PDB entry 6GMN | X-ray diffraction, 1.94 A resolution | chains B and C of the 3 polymer chains in the assembly

# Chain B
Protein: Elongin-C
Organism: Homo sapiens
UniProt: Q15369 (ELOC_HUMAN); residue numbers follow UniProt; this construct covers 17-112
Sequence (97 residues; numbered 16 to 112; the number before each row is that of its first residue):
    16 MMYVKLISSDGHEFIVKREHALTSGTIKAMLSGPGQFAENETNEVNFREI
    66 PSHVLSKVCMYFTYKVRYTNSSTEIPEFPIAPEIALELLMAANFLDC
Disordered / not traced: 16, 48-56
Differences from the reference sequence: initiating methionine (16)
Ligand contacts: F4E (methyl 4H-furo[3,2-b]pyrrole-5-carboxylate): E64, I65, P66, V69, E102, M105, A106, F109
What the authors report for this chain:
  - binding site for F4E: E64, I65, P66, E102, M105, A106, F109
  - conformationally variable residues (side-chain flip): E64

# Chain C
Protein: von Hippel-Lindau disease tumor suppressor
Organism: Homo sapiens
UniProt: P40337 (VHL_HUMAN); residue numbers follow UniProt; this construct covers 54-213
Sequence (162 residues; numbered 52 to 213; the number before each row is that of its first residue):
    52 GSMEAGRPRPVLRSVNSREPSQVIFCNRSPRVVLPVWLNFDGEPQPYPTL
   102 PPGTGRRIHSYRGHLWLFRDAGTHDGLLVNQTELFVPSLNVDGQPIFANI
   152 TLPVYTLKERCLQVVRSLVKPENYRRLDIVRSLYEDLEDHPNVQKDLERL
   202 TQERIAHQRMGD
Disordered / not traced: 52-61, 143-145, 202-213
Differences from the reference sequence: expression tag (52-53)
Modified / non-standard residues: C77 (S-(dimethylarsenic)cysteine; CAS)
Curated features (UniProtKB/Swiss-Prot):
  - region: T157 to V166 (Interaction with Elongin BC complex)
  - natural variant: L63 (L63P: In PCC), R64 (R64P: In PCC), S65 (S65A: In PCC; S65L: In VHLD; S65W: In VHLD), V66 to Q73 (deletion: In VHLD), S68 (S68W: In PCC and VHLD), E70 (E70K: In VHLD), V74 (V74G: In VHLD), I75 (deletion: In VHLD), F76 (F76I: In VHLD; F76L: In VHLD; F76S: In VHLD; deletion: In VHLD), N78 (N78H: In VHLD; N78S: In VHLD; N78T: In VHLD), R79 (R79P: In VHLD), S80 (S80I: In VHLD; S80N: In PCC and VHLD; S80R: In VHLD), 64 further natural variant entries in UniProt
  - mutagenesis: Y98 (Y98N: No interaction with HIF1A. No HIF1A degradation)

# Chain B / chain C interface
Residue-residue contacts (36; chain B residue first):
  Y76(B) - V155(C)
  Y76(B) - Y156(C)  hydrogen bond (side chain-backbone)
  Y76(B) - T157(C)
  Y76(B) - L158(C)  hydrogen bond (side chain-backbone)
  Y83(B) - V155(C)
  T84(B) - V155(C)
  S87(B) - Q132(C)
  E89(B) - R79(C)
  I90(B) - L153(C)
  I90(B) - V155(C)  hydrophobic
  P91(B) - L153(C)
  E92(B) - P81(C)
  E92(B) - R82(C)  salt bridge
  E92(B) - L153(C)
  E92(B) - R161(C)  salt bridge
  F93(B) - L158(C)  hydrophobic
  F93(B) - R161(C)  hydrogen bond (backbone-side chain)
  I95(B) - R161(C)
  I95(B) - C162(C)  hydrophobic
  I95(B) - V165(C)
  P97(B) - L169(C)  hydrophobic
  A100(B) - V165(C)  hydrophobic
  L103(B) - C162(C)  hydrophobic
  L104(B) - K159(C)
  L104(B) - C162(C)
  L104(B) - L163(C)  hydrophobic
  L104(B) - L184(C)  hydrophobic
  M105(B) - I180(C)  hydrophobic
  A107(B) - L158(C)  hydrophobic
  A107(B) - K159(C)
  N108(B) - K159(C)  hydrogen bond
  N108(B) - V181(C)
  N108(B) - L184(C)
  C112(B) - T157(C)
  C112(B) - L158(C)  hydrogen bond (backbone-backbone)
  C112(B) - K159(C)  hydrogen bond (backbone-backbone)
Other interface residues (no listed pair), chain B (24 interface residues in all): V73, Y79, K80, S86, T88, L101
Other interface residues (no listed pair), chain C (26 interface residues in all): T152, P154, Q164, V166, L178, D179, S183, D187

# In short
Chain B and chain C form an interface of 24 and 26 residues respectively, with 6 hydrogen bonds and 2 salt
bridges. Polar pairs include E92(B)-R82(C), E92(B)-R161(C) and Y76(B)-Y156(C). Bound to chain B: compound F4E.
The paper reports a binding site for F4E at E64(B), I65(B) and P66(B) among others; conformational variability
at E64(B).
Chain B is Elongin-C and chain C is von Hippel-Lindau disease tumor suppressor, both from Homo sapiens; the
structure, pVHL:EloB:EloC in complex with methyl 4H-furo[3,2-b]pyrrole-5-carboxylate, was determined by X-ray
diffraction (same publication as 6GMQ, 6GMR and 6GMX).
